Entry 3KTK (X-ray diffraction, 2.60 A resolution); this record covers chains D and S of the 28 polymer chains in the assembly.

# Chain D
Protein: ATP-dependent Clp protease proteolytic subunit
Source organism: Bacillus subtilis
Notes: EC 3.4.21.92
Reference sequence: P80244 (CLPP_BACSU); residues 1-196 here correspond to UniProt positions 2-197 (UniProt number = residue number + 1)
Amino-acid sequence (199 residues; each row starts with the number of its first residue):
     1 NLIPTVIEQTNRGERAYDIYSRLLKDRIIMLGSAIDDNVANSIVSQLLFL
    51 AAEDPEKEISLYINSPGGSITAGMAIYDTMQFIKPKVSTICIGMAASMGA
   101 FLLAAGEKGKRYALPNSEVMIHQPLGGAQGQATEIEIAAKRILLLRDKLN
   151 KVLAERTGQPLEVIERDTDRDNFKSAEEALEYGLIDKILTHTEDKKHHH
Disordered / not traced: 1-17, 192-199
Construct notes: expression tag (197-199)
Curated features (UniProtKB/Swiss-Prot):
  - active site: Ser-97 (Nucleophile), His-122
From the paper describing this entry:
  - binding site for Acyldepsipeptide 2: Leu-48, Asp-78, Thr-79
  - binding site for Acyldepsipeptide 2: Leu-23, Ile-28
  - mutagenesis - Y62A: decreased catalytic activity on ADEPs
  - mutagenesis - Y62W: abolished catalytic activity on ADEP
  - mutagenesis - F82A: abolished catalytic activity on ADEPs
  - mutagenesis - F49S: increased catalytic activity on ADEP
  - mutagenesis - I19C/S45C: increased catalytic activity

# Chain S
Protein: Acyldepsipeptide 2
Amino-acid sequence (7 residues; numbered 1 to 7; the number before each row is that of its first residue):
     1 XFSPXAP
Modified / non-standard residues: CXP (cyclohexane propionic acid) at position 1, YCP ((2S)-piperidine-2-carboxylic acid) at position 5; Phe-2 (3,5-difluoro-l-phenylalanine; WFP); Pro-7 ((4r)-4-methyl-l-proline; MP8)
Glycans and other covalent adducts: covalent link Ser-3/Pro-7

# Chain D / chain S interface
Contacting residue pairs (21; chain D residue first):
  Arg-22(D) with CXP_1(S)
  Leu-23(D) with CXP_1(S)
  Asp-26(D) with CXP_1(S); Pro-7(S)
  Ile-28(D) with CXP_1(S); Pro-7(S)
  Ser-60(D) with Ala-6(S), hydrogen bond (side chain-backbone); Pro-7(S)
  Tyr-62(D) with CXP_1(S); Phe-2(S), hydrogen bond (side chain-backbone); Ala-6(S), hydrogen bond (side chain-backbone); Pro-7(S)
  Ile-90(D) with Phe-2(S); Ala-6(S), hydrophobic
  Ile-92(D) with Phe-2(S)
  Tyr-112(D) with YCP_5(S), hydrogen bond (side chain-backbone); Ala-6(S), hydrophobic
  Leu-114(D) with Phe-2(S)
  Lys-187(D) with YCP_5(S)
  Leu-189(D) with Phe-2(S); YCP_5(S)
Interface residues without a listed pair, chain S (6 interface residues in all): Pro-4

# Summary
The interface between chain D and chain S involves 12 residues on one side and 6 on the other, with 4 hydrogen
bonds. Among the polar pairs are Ser-60(D)/Ala-6(S), Tyr-62(D)/Phe-2(S) and Tyr-62(D)/Ala-6(S). From the
paper: a binding site for Acyldepsipeptide 2 at Leu-48(D), Asp-78(D) and Thr-79(D) among others; Y62A of chain
D reduces catalytic activity on ADEPs; 5 substitutions were tested in all.
Chain D is ATP-dependent Clp protease proteolytic subunit (Bacillus subtilis) and chain S is Acyldepsipeptide
2; the structure, Structure of ClpP in complex with ADEP2 in triclinic crystal form, was determined by X-ray
diffraction (same publication as 3KTG, 3KTH, 3KTI and 3KTJ).
